Entry 7RD8 (electron microscopy, 5.64 A resolution (low resolution: residue-level contacts below are approximate; hydrogen-bond / salt-bridge calls are withheld)); this record covers chain A.

# Chain A
Protein: Probable phospholipid-transporting ATPase NEO1
Organism: Saccharomyces cerevisiae
Notes: EC 7.6.2.1
Reference sequence: P40527 (ATC7_YEAST); residue numbers follow UniProt; this construct covers 1-1151
Sequence (1151 residues; numbered 1 to 1151; the number before each row is that of its first residue):
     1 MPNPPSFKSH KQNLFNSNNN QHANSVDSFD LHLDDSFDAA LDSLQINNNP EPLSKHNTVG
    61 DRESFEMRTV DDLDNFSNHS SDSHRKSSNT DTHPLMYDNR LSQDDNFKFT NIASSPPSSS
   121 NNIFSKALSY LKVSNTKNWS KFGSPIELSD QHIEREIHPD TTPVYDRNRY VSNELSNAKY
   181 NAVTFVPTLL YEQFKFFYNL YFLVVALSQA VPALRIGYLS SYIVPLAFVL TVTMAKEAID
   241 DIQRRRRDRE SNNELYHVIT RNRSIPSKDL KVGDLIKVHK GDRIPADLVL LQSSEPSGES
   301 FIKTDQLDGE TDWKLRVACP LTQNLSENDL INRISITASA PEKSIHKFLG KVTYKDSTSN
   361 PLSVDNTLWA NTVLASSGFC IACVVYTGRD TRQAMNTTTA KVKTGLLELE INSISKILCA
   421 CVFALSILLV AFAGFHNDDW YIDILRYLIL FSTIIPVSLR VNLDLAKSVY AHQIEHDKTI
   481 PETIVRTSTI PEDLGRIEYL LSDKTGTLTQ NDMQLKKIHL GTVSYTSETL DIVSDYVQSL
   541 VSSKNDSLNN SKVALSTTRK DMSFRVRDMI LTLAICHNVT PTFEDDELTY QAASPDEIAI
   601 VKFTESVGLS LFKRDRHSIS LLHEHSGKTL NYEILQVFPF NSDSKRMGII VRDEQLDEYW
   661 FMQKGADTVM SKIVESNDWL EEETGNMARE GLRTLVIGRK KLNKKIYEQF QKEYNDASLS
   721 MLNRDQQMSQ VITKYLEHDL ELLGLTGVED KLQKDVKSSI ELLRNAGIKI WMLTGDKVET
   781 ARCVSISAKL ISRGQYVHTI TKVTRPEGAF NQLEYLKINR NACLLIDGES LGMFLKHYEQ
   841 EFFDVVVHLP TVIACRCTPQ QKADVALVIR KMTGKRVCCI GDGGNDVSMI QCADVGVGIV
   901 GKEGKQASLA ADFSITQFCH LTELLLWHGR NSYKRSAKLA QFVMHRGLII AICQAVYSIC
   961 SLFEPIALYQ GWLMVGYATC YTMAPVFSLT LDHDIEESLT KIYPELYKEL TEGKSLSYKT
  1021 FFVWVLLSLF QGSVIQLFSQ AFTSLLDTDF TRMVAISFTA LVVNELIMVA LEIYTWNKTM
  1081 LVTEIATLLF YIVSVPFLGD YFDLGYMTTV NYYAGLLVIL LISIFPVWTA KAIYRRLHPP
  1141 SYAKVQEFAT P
Disordered / not traced: 1-153, 326-330, 542-559, 714-731, 804-821, 1142-1151
Swiss-Prot annotation at these positions:
  - region: K1131 to P1151 (Required for endosomal targeting)
  - active site: D503 (4-aspartylphosphate intermediate)
  - binding site (ATP): D503, K504, T505, E597, F640, S642, K645, K664, R693, T694, T774, G775, D776, R856, K862, N885, D886
  - binding site (Mg(2+)): D503, T505, D882, D886
  - modified residue (Phosphoserine): S102, S551
  - mutagenesis: F65 to M67 (Sensitive to neomycin and trifluoperazine; sensitivity is suppressed by knockout of ANY1), Q193 (Q193A: Sensitive to duramycin (phosphatidylethanolamine-binding cytotoxin). Localization to the Golgi apparatus appears normal), Q209 (Q209G: Sensitive to duramycin (phosphatidylethanolamine-binding cytotoxin) and papuamide A (phosphatidylserine-binding cytotoxin). Localization to the Golgi apparatus appears normal), S221 (S221L: Sensitive to duramycin (phosphatidylethanolamine-binding cytotoxin)), Y222 (Y222S/A: May enhance substrate loading. Decreases cell population growth; when associated with V-228 and D-237; Y222S: Does not appear to affect its physical interaction with ANY1 ...), F228 (F228V: Decreases cell population growth; when associated with S-222 and D-237), E237 (E237D: Sensitive to duramycin (phosphatidylethanolamine-binding cytotoxin) and papuamide A (phosphatidylserine-binding cytotoxin). Localization to the Golgi apparatus appears normal ...), R247 (R247A/L: Sensitive to duramycin (phosphatidylethanolamine-binding cytotoxin)), S452 (S452A/Q: Sensitive to duramycin (phosphatidylethanolamine-binding cytotoxin); S452Q: Sensitive to papuamide A (phosphatidylserine-binding cytotoxin). Localization to the Golgi apparatus appears normal), T453 (T453S: Sensitive to papuamide A), P456 (P456A: No apparent effect on viability. Sensitive to duramycin (phosphatidylethanolamine-binding cytotoxin) and papuamide A (phosphatidylserine-binding cytotoxin) ...), V457 (V457A/E/F: Sensitive to duramycin (phosphatidylethanolamine-binding cytotoxin)), 2 further mutagenesis entries in UniProt
Ion coordination: Mg2+: D882, G883, N885, D886
Ligand contacts: AMP-PCP (ACP; phosphomethylphosphonic acid adenylate ester): T505, S594, D596, F640, N641, S642, K645, R646, M647, L695, D776, N885
Reported in the primary citation:
  - conformationally variable residues (helix shift): K236
  - mutagenesis - P456G: abolished growth
  - mutagenesis - Q209G, T453S, P456A, S488A: unchanged growth
  - mutagenesis - R247L, S488W: abolished growth in response to drs2 
  - mutagenesis - Q193A, S221L, E237D, R247A, S452Q: decreased growth
  - specificity-determining residues: Q193, Q209, S221, R247, S452, T453

# Summary
Bound to chain A: AMP-PCP. D882, G883, N885 and D886 form the Mg2+ site. From UniProt: active-site residue
D503, 17 ATP-binding residues, 4 Mg2+-binding residues and 16 mutagenesis sites. The paper reports that Q193A,
S221L and E237D, among others, reduce growth; specificity determinants Q193, Q209 and S221 among others; 12
substitutions were tested in all.
Chain A is Probable phospholipid-transporting ATPase NEO1 (Saccharomyces cerevisiae); the structure, Structure
of the S. cerevisiae P4B ATPase lipid flippase in the E1-ATP state, was determined by electron microscopy,
deposited together with 7RD6 and 7RD7.
